PDB entry 5V2N | X-ray diffraction, 2.00 A resolution | chain A

[Chain A]
Molecule: N-lysine methyltransferase KMT5A
Organism: Homo sapiens
Notes: EC 2.1.1.-, 2.1.1.43
UniProtKB: Q9NQR1 (KMT5A_HUMAN); residues 190-352 here correspond to UniProt positions 231-393 (UniProt number = residue number + 41)
Sequence (165 residues; row label = number of the first residue in the row):
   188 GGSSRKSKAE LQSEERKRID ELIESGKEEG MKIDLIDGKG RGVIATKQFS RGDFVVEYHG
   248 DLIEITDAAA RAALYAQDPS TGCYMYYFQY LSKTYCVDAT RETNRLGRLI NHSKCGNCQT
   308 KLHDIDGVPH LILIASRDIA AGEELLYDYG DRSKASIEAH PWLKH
Unresolved in the structure: 188, 268, 351-352
Construct notes: expression tag (188-189); conflict Ala256 (Lys297 in Q9NQR1), Ala257 (Lys298 in Q9NQR1), Ala259 (Glu300 in Q9NQR1)
From the paper describing this entry:
  - mutagenesis - E251G, I252G: increased binding to SAM (from molecular simulation)
  - mutagenesis - A255T, H299D: abolished catalytic activity on H4K20 peptide substrate
  - mutagenesis - C283DEL: abolished expression
  - mutagenesis - H347Q: abolished catalytic activity
  - mutagenesis - R203S, T233I, R238Q, R238W, V315I, A327V: unchanged catalytic activity
  - mutagenesis - E216K, G239S, A260V, T268M, E289Q, R292C, R292L, L293P, D311Y, E330Q, E331D: decreased catalytic activity

[Summary]
From the paper: E216K, G239S and A260V, among others, reduce catalytic activity; E251G and I252G increase
binding to SAM; 23 substitutions were tested in all.
Chain A is N-lysine methyltransferase KMT5A (Homo sapiens); the structure, Crystal Structure of APO Human
SETD8, was determined by X-ray diffraction.
